6P3U - chain A; structure by X-ray diffraction, 2.55 A resolution.

Chain A:
Name: N-acetyltransferase Eis
Source organism: Mycobacterium tuberculosis (strain ATCC 25618 / H37Rv)
Notes: EC 2.3.1.-
UniProt: P9WFK7 (EIS_MYCTU); residue numbers follow UniProt; this construct covers 1-402
Amino-acid sequence (422 residues; each row starts with the number of its first residue; numbers below 1 keep their minus sign (Met-19 is residue -19)):
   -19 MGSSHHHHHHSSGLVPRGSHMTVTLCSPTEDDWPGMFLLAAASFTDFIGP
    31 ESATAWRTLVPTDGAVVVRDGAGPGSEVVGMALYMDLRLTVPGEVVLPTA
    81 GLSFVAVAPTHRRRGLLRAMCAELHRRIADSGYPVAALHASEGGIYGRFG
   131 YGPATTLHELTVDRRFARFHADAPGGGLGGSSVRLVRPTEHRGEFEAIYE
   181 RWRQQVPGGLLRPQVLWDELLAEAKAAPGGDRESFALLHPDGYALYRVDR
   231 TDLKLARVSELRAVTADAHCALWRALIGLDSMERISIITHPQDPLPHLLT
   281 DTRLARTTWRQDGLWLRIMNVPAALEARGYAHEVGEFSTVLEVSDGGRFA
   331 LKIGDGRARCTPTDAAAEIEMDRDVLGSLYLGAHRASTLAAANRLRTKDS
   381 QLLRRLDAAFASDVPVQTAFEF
Disordered / not traced: -19 to 2, 52-55
Sequence notes: initiating methionine (-19); expression tag (-18 to 0); engineered mutation Ala204 (Cys in P9WFK7)
Small-molecule neighbours: NRY (1-(4-fluorophenyl)-2-[2-(4-fluorophenyl)-2-oxoethyl]pyrrolo[1,2-a]pyrazin-2-ium): Trp13, Asp26, Phe27, Ile28, Gly29, Ser32, Ala33, Trp36, Arg37, Val40, Leu63, Met65, Ser83, Phe84, Glu401, Phe402
From the paper describing this entry:
  - binding site for NRY: Trp13, Asp26, Phe27, Ile28, Ser32, Ala33, Trp36, Arg37, Val40, Leu63, Met65, Ser83, Phe84, Glu401
  - mutagenesis - D26A (Kd 200 uM), W36A (Kd 200 uM), W36R, M65A, S83G, F84A (Kd 200 uM): abolished binding to NRY
  - mutagenesis - R37A (1.5- to 4.4-fold), R37G (Kd 1 uM): decreased binding to NRY
  - mutagenesis - L63A: unchanged binding to NRY
  - mutagenesis - D26A (2.3-fold), R37A, R37G: decreased binding to KAN
  - mutagenesis - W36R (Km = 352 +/- 77 uM), M65A (Km = 247 +/- 19 uM): increased binding to KAN
  - mutagenesis - D26A (2-fold), W36A (2-fold), W36R (3.3-fold), F84A (2-fold): decreased catalytic activity on KAN
  - mutagenesis - M65A (4.6-fold), S83G (2-fold): increased catalytic activity
  - mutagenesis - R37G, L63A: unchanged catalytic activity

Overview:
Bound to chain A: compound NRY. The paper reports a binding site for NRY at Trp13, Asp26 and Phe27 among
others; D26A, W36A and W36R, among others, abolish binding to NRY; 9 substitutions were tested in all.
Chain A is N-acetyltransferase Eis (Mycobacterium tuberculosis (strain ATCC 25618 / H37Rv)); the structure,
Crystal structure of Eis from Mycobacterium tuberculosis in complex with inhibitor SGT335, was determined by
X-ray diffraction (same publication as 6P3T and 6P3V).
